Entry 7N08 (X-ray diffraction, 2.00 A resolution); this record covers chains D and C of the 3 polymer chains in the assembly.

Chain D:
Protein: Fab 3D6 light chain
Source organism: Homo sapiens
Notes: antibody fragment or engineered binder
Chain sequence (212 residues; each row starts with the number of its first residue):
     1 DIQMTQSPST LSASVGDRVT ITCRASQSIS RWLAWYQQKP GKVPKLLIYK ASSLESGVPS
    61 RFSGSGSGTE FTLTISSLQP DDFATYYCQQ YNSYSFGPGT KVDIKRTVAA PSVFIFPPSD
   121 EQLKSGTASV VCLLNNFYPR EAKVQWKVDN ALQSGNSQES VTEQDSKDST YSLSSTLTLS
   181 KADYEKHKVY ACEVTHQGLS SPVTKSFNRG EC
Disulfide bonds: Cys23-Cys88, Cys132-Cys192

Chain C:
Protein: Fab 3D6 heavy chain
Source organism: Homo sapiens
Notes: antibody fragment or engineered binder
Chain sequence (247 residues; numbered 1 to 234 plus 13 insertion-coded residues; the number before each row is that of its first residue; a row labelled like 82A-82C holds insertion residues (82A, then the next letters in order)):
     1 EVQLVESGGG LVQPGRSLRL SCAASGFTFN DYAMHWVRQA PGKGLEWVSG IS
   52A W
    53 DSSSIGYADS VKGRFTISRD NAKNSLYLQM
82A-82C NSL
    83 RAEDMALYYC VKGRDYYD
100A-100I SGGYFTVAF
   101 DIWGQGTMVT VSSASTKGPS VFPLAPSSKS TSGGTAALGC LVKDYFPEPV TVSWNSGALT
   161 SGVHTFPAVL QSSGLYSLSS VVTVPSSSLG TQTYICNVNH KPSNTKVDKK VEPKSCGRLV
   221 PRGSHHHHHH HHHH
Not modelled in the structure: 1, 221-234
Disulfide bonds: Cys22-Cys92, Cys140-Cys196

Interface between chain D and chain C:
Pairs across the interface (87):
  Arg31(D) - Tyr98(C)
  Trp32(D) - Tyr98(C)  hydrophobic
  Trp32(D) - Asp100(C)
  Trp32(D) - Phe100E(C)
  Trp32(D) - Val100G(C)  hydrophobic
  Tyr36(D) - Ala100H(C)
  Tyr36(D) - Phe100I(C)  hydrogen bond (side chain-backbone)
  Tyr36(D) - Trp103(C)
  Gln38(D) - Gln39(C)  hydrogen bond
  Gln38(D) - Tyr91(C)  hydrogen bond
  Val43(D) - Tyr91(C)  hydrophobic
  Val43(D) - Trp103(C)  hydrophobic
  Val43(D) - Gly104(C)
  Val43(D) - Gln105(C)
  Pro44(D) - Leu45(C)  hydrophobic
  Pro44(D) - Trp103(C)  hydrophobic
  Leu46(D) - Ala100H(C)  hydrophobic
  Leu46(D) - Phe100I(C)
  Leu46(D) - Asp101(C)
  Tyr49(D) - Arg96(C)  hydrogen bond
  Tyr49(D) - Val100G(C)
  Tyr49(D) - Ala100H(C)  hydrophobic
  Lys50(D) - Tyr98(C)
  Glu55(D) - Arg96(C)  salt bridge
  Tyr87(D) - Gly44(C)
  Tyr87(D) - Leu45(C)  hydrophobic
  Gln89(D) - Trp47(C)
  Gln89(D) - Phe100I(C)
  Tyr91(D) - Thr100F(C)
  Tyr91(D) - Val100G(C)
  Tyr91(D) - Ala100H(C)
  Tyr94(D) - His35(C)
  Tyr94(D) - Trp47(C)  hydrophobic
  Tyr94(D) - Thr100F(C)
  Phe96(D) - Leu45(C)
  Phe96(D) - Trp47(C)
  Ser112(D) - Ser132(C)
  Phe114(D) - Lys129(C)
  Phe114(D) - Ser130(C)
  Phe114(D) - Thr131(C)
  Phe114(D) - Ser132(C)
  Phe114(D) - Ala137(C)  hydrophobic
  Ile115(D) - Lys129(C)  hydrogen bond (backbone-backbone)
  Ile115(D) - Ser130(C)
  Phe116(D) - Leu124(C)
  Phe116(D) - Ala125(C)
  Phe116(D) - Ser130(C)
  Phe116(D) - Ala137(C)
  Phe116(D) - Leu138(C)  hydrophobic
  Pro117(D) - Lys214(C)
  Ser119(D) - Phe122(C)
  Ser119(D) - Pro123(C)
  Glu121(D) - Phe122(C)
  Glu121(D) - Pro123(C)
  Glu121(D) - Lys209(C)  salt bridge
  Gln122(D) - Phe122(C)
  Gln122(D) - Lys143(C)
  Ser129(D) - Leu141(C)
  Ser129(D) - Lys143(C)
  Val131(D) - Leu124(C)  hydrophobic
  Leu133(D) - Phe166(C)  hydrophobic
  Leu133(D) - Val181(C)  hydrophobic
  Asn135(D) - His164(C)
  Asn135(D) - Thr183(C)
  Asn136(D) - His164(C)  hydrogen bond
  Gln158(D) - Val169(C)
  Gln158(D) - Leu170(C)  hydrogen bond (side chain-backbone)
  Gln158(D) - Gln171(C)
  Glu159(D) - Val169(C)
  Ser160(D) - Phe166(C)
  Ser160(D) - Pro167(C)  hydrogen bond (side chain-backbone)
  Val161(D) - Pro167(C)
  Thr162(D) - Phe166(C)
  Ser172(D) - His164(C)  hydrogen bond
  Ser172(D) - Phe166(C)
  Leu173(D) - Phe166(C)
  Ser174(D) - Phe166(C)
  Lys205(D) - Lys129(C)
  Ser206(D) - Lys129(C)  hydrogen bond (backbone-side chain)
  Phe207(D) - Lys129(C)
  Phe207(D) - Cys216(C)  hydrophobic
  Glu211(D) - Ser215(C)
  Glu211(D) - Cys216(C)
  Glu211(D) - Gly217(C)  hydrogen bond (backbone-backbone)
  Cys212(D) - Lys214(C)
  Cys212(D) - Ser215(C)
  Cys212(D) - Cys216(C)  disulfide
Interface residues without a listed pair, chain D (48 interface residues in all): Asp1, Ala34, Lys42, Ser93, Pro118, Ser125, Thr127
Interface residues without a listed pair, chain C (49 interface residues in all): Val37, Lys43, Glu46, Asp61, Ser128, Ser179
Inter-chain disulfides: Cys212(D)-Cys216(C)

In short:
Chain D and chain C form an interface of 48 and 49 residues respectively; the contacts include 1 disulfide
bond, 11 hydrogen bonds and 2 salt bridges. Among the polar pairs are Glu55(D)-Arg96(C), Glu121(D)-Lys209(C)
and Tyr36(D)-Phe100I(C).
Chain D is Fab 3D6 light chain and chain C is Fab 3D6 heavy chain, both from Homo sapiens; the structure,
Crystal structure of the 3D6 antibody fragment bound to the HIV-1 gp41 immunodominant region, was determined
by X-ray diffraction (same publication as 7N04, 7N05 and 7N07).
